7BGE - chains a and s of the 9 polymer chains in the assembly; structure by electron microscopy, 3.60 A resolution.

[Chain a]
Molecule: 16S ribosomal RNA
From: Staphylococcus aureus subsp. aureus NCTC 8325
Sequence (1556 nucleotides; each row starts with the number of its first residue):
     1 UUUUCUGGAG AGUUUGAUCC UGGCUCAGGA UGAACGCUGG CGGCGUGCCU AAUACAUGCA
    61 AGUCGAGCGA ACGGACGAGA AGCUUGCUUC UCUGAUGUUA GCGGCGGACG GGUGAGUAAC
   121 ACGUGGAUAA CCUACCUAUA AGACUGGGAU AACUUCGGGA AACCGUAGCU AAUACCGGAU
   181 AAUAUUUUGA ACCGCAUGGU UCAAAAGUGA AAGACGGUCU UGCUGUCACU UAUAGAUGGA
   241 UCCGCGCUGC AUUAGCUAGU UGGUAAGGUA ACGGCUUACC AAGGCAACGA UGCAUAGCCG
   301 ACCUGAGAGG GUGAUCGGCC ACACUGGAAC UGAGACACGG UCCAGACUCC UACGGGAGGC
   361 AGCAGUAGGG AAUCUUCCGC AAUGGGCGAA AGCCUGACGG AGCAACGCCG CGUGAGUGAU
   421 GAAGGUCUUC GGAUCGUAAA ACUCUGUUAU UAGGGAAGAA CAUAUGUGUA AGUAACUGUG
   481 CACAUCUUGA CGGUACCUAA UCAGAAAGCC ACGGCUAACU ACGUGCCAGC AGCCGCGGUA
   541 AUACGUAGGU GGCAAGCGUU AUCCGGAAUU AUUGGGCGUA AAGCGCGCGU AGGCGGUUUU
   601 UUAAGUCUGA UGUGAAAGCC CACGGCUCAA CCGUGGAGGG UCAUUGGAAA CUGGAAAACU
   661 UGAGUGCAGA AGAGGAAAGU GGAAUUCCAU GUGUAGCGGU GAAAUGCGCA GAGAUAUGGA
   721 GGAACACCAG UGGCGAAGGC GACUUUCUGG UCUGUAACUG ACGCUGAUGU GCGAAAGCGU
   781 GGGGAUCAAA CAGGAUUAGA UACCCUGGUA GUCCACGCCG UAAACGAUGA GUGCUAAGUG
   841 UUAGGGGGUU UCCCGCCCCU UAGUGCUGCA GCUAACGCAU UAAGCACUCC GCCUGGGGAG
   901 UACGACCGCA AGGUUGAAAC UCAAAGGAAU UGACGGGGAC CCGCACAAGC GGUGGAGCAU
   961 GUGGUUUAAU UCGAAGCAAC GCGAAGAACC UUACCAAAUC UUGACAUCCU UUGACAACUC
  1021 UAGAGAUAGA GCCUUCCCCU UCGGGGGACA AAGUGACAGG UGGUGCAUGG UUGUCGUCAG
  1081 CUCGUGUCGU GAGAUGUUGG GUUAAGUCCC GCAACGAGCG CAACCCUUAA GCUUAGUUGC
  1141 CAUCAUUAAG UUGGGCACUC UAAGUUGACU GCCGGUGACA AACCGGAGGA AGGUGGGGAU
  1201 GACGUCAAAU CAUCAUGCCC CUUAUGAUUU GGGCUACACA CGUGCUACAA UGGACAAUAC
  1261 AAAGGGCAGC GAAACCGCGA GGUCAAGCAA AUCCCAUAAA GUUGUUCUCA GUUCGGAUUG
  1321 UAGUCUGCAA CUCGACUACA UGAAGCUGGA AUCGCUAGUA AUCGUAGAUC AGCAUGCUAC
  1381 GGUGAAUACG UUCCCGGGUC UUGUACACAC CGCCCGUCAC ACCACGAGAG UUUGUAACAC
  1441 CCGAAGCCGG UGGAGUAACC UUUUAGGAGC UAGCCGUCGA AGGUGGGACA AAUGAUUGGG
  1501 GUGAAGUCGU AACAAGGUAG CCGUAUCGGA AGGUGCGGCU GGAUCACCUC CUUUCU
Disordered / not traced: 1-936, 1402-1556

[Chain s]
Molecule: 30S ribosomal protein S19
From: Staphylococcus aureus (strain NCTC 8325)
UniProt: Q2FW10 (RS19_STAA8); numbering as in UniProt (aligned over 1-92)
Chain sequence (92 residues; row label = number of the first residue in the row):
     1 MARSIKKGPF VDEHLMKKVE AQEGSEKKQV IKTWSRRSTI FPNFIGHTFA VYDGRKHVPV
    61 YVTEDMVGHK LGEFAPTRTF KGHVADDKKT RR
Disordered / not traced: 1-8, 81-92

[How chain a and chain s interact]
Pairs across the interface (40; chain a residue first):
  U966(a) with Phe80(s), hydrogen bond to the sugar
  A968(a) with Asp53(s), base contact; Gly54(s), base contact; Arg55(s), hydrogen bond to the base; Thr77(s), hydrogen bond to the base
  A996(a) with Tyr52(s), hydrogen bond to the base; Gly54(s), sugar contact; Arg55(s), hydrogen bond to the sugar; Lys56(s), hydrogen bond to the sugar
  A997(a) with Trp34(s), sugar contact; Tyr52(s), sugar contact
  G1023(a) with Lys18(s), phosphate contact
  A1024(a) with Leu15(s), sugar contact; Lys18(s), salt bridge to the phosphate; Trp34(s), stacking on the base
  U1230(a) with Trp34(s), base contact
  G1231(a) with Trp34(s), sugar contact; Arg36(s), phosphate contact; Tyr52(s), hydrogen bond to the sugar; Gly54(s), hydrogen bond to the base
  G1232(a) with Arg36(s), salt bridge to the phosphate; Asp53(s), hydrogen bond to the sugar; Gly54(s), sugar contact; Thr77(s), hydrogen bond to the sugar
  G1233(a) with Thr77(s), phosphate contact; Arg78(s), salt bridge to the phosphate
  C1234(a) with Arg78(s), salt bridge to the phosphate
  A1236(a) with Arg78(s), hydrogen bond to the sugar
  U1324(a) with Pro9(s), phosphate contact
  C1328(a) with Arg37(s), hydrogen bond to the base
  A1329(a) with Asp12(s), sugar contact
  A1330(a) with Asp12(s), phosphate contact; Lys70(s), salt bridge to the phosphate
  C1331(a) with Arg36(s), hydrogen bond to the base; Arg37(s), base contact; Lys70(s), salt bridge to the phosphate; Gly72(s), base contact; Glu73(s), sugar contact
  U1332(a) with Arg78(s), hydrogen bond to the sugar
  C1333(a) with Arg78(s), salt bridge to the phosphate
Also at the interface, not in a pair above, chain a (22 interface residues in all): U967, G1025, C1325
Also at the interface, not in a pair above, chain s (20 interface residues in all): Lys32, Thr79

[Overview]
22 residues of chain a and 20 residues of chain s are in contact, with 14 hydrogen bonds, 7 salt bridges and 1
aromatic stacking contact. Polar contacts include A968(a)-Arg55(s), A968(a)-Thr77(s) and A996(a)-Tyr52(s).
Here chain a is 16S ribosomal RNA (Staphylococcus aureus subsp. aureus NCTC 8325) and chain s is 30S ribosomal
protein S19 (Staphylococcus aureus (strain NCTC 8325)). Entry 7BGE (Staphylococcus aureus 30S ribosomal
subunit in presence of spermidine (head only)) was determined by electron microscopy.
